Entry 5SWS (X-ray diffraction, 2.86 A resolution); this record covers chains A and E of the 5 polymer chains in the assembly.

# Chain A
Protein: H-2 class I histocompatibility antigen, D-B alpha chain
Source organism: Mus musculus
Reference sequence: P01899 (HA11_MOUSE); residues 1-280 here correspond to UniProt positions 25-304 (UniProt number = residue number + 24)
Chain sequence (280 residues; row label = number of the first residue in the row):
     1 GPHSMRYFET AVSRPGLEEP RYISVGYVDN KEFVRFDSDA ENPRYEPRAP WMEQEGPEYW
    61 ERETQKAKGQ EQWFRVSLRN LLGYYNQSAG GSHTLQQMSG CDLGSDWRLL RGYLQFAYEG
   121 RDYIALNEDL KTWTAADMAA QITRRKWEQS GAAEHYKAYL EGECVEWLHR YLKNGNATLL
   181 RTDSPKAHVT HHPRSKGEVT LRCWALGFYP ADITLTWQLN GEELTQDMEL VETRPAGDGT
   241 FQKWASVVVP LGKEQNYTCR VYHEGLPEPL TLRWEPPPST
Not modelled in the structure: 223, 252-254, 278-280
Cystine bridges: C203-C259
What the authors report for this chain:
  - mutagenesis - K146A (Tm 41 degC): decreased stability

# Chain E
Protein: NP1-B17 TCR beta chain
Source organism: Mus musculus
Chain sequence (242 residues; numbered 1 to 255; 13 numbers in that range are skipped by the numbering (no residue carries them; nothing is unmodelled there); the number before each row is that of its first residue):
     1 DTTVKQNPRY KLARVGKPVN LICSQTMNHD T
    39 MYWYQKKPNQ APKLLLFYYD KIL
    66 NREADTFE
    75 KFQSSRPNN
    85 SFCSLYIGSA GLEYSAMYLC ASSAGLDAEQ YFGPGTRLLV LEDLKNVFPP EVAVFEPSEA
   145 EISHTQKATL VCLATGFYPD HVELSWWVNG KEVHSGVCTD PQPLKEQPAL NDSRYALSSR
   205 LRVSATFWQN PRNHFRCQVQ FYGLSENDEW TQDRAKPVTQ IVSAEAWGRA D
Not modelled in the structure: 1-2, 255
Cystine bridges: C23-C104, C156-C221

# How chain A and chain E interact
Residue-residue contacts - 21 pairs, chain A then chain E:
  E18(A) - D111(E)
  E19(A) - D111(E)
  G69(A) - I60(E)
  Q72(A) - Y57(E)
  Q72(A) - L110(E)
  W73(A) - I60(E)
  R75(A) - L110(E)
  R75(A) - D111(E)  salt bridge
  V76(A) - F55(E)  hydrophobic
  V76(A) - N66(E)
  V76(A) - L110(E)  hydrophobic
  N80(A) - N66(E)  hydrogen bond
  Y84(A) - A69(E)  hydrophobic
  I142(A) - F72(E)  hydrophobic
  R145(A) - F72(E)
  K146(A) - R67(E)  hydrogen bond (backbone-side chain)
  K146(A) - F72(E)
  Q149(A) - R67(E)  hydrogen bond
  Q149(A) - E73(E)
  Q149(A) - Q77(E)
  S150(A) - R67(E)
Also at the interface, not in a pair above, chain E (12 interface residues in all): F76
Interface features reported in the paper:
  - residue pairs: Y57(E)-Q72(A), N66(E)-N80(A) (hydrogen bond), R67(E)-K146(A) (hydrogen bond), F72(E)-I142(A), Q77(E)-Q149(A), L110(E)-R75(A), D111(E)-R75(A), D111(E)-E18(A), D111(E)-E19(A)
  - interface residues, chain E: L110(E)

# In short
The interface between chain A and chain E involves 14 residues on one side and 12 on the other, with 3
hydrogen bonds and 1 salt bridge. Polar contacts include R75(A)-D111(E), N80(A)-N66(E) and K146(A)-R67(E). The
authors report contacts between Y57(E) and Q72(A), F72(E) and I142(A) and Q77(E) and Q149(A) among others;
hydrogen bonds between N66(E) and N80(A) and R67(E) and K146(A). The paper reports that K146A of chain A
reduces stability; the interface residue L110(E).
Here chain A is H-2 class I histocompatibility antigen, D-B alpha chain and chain E is NP1-B17 TCR beta chain,
both from Mus musculus. Entry 5SWS (Crystal Structure of NP2-B17 TCR-H2Db-NP complex) was determined by X-ray
diffraction, deposited together with 5SWZ.
